PDB entry 9FUM | X-ray diffraction, 2.45 A resolution | chains A and B of the 4 polymer chains in the assembly

# Chain A (and B)
Protein: 14-3-3 protein zeta/delta
From: Homo sapiens
Notes: chain B of this document is another copy of the same molecule, construct and numbering; everything in this record applies to it too
UniProt: P63104 (1433Z_HUMAN); residues 4-248 here correspond to UniProt positions 1-245 (UniProt number = residue number - 3)
Sequence (248 residues; row label = number of the first residue in the row):
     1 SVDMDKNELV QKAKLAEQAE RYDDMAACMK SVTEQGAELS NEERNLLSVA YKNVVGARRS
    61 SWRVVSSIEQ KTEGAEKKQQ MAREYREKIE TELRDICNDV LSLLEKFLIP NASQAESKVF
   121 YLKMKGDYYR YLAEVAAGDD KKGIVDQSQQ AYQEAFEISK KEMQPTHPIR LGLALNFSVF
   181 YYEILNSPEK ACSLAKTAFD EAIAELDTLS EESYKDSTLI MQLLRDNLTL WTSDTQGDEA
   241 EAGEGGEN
Disordered / not traced: 1-3, 234-248 (chain B: 1-3, 208-216, 234-248)
Differences from the reference sequence: expression tag (1-3)
Bound ions: Cd2+ site 1: Glu8 (shared with Asp146(B) of chain B); Cd2+ site 2: Glu73, Glu76, Gln79, Glu105; Cd2+ site 3: Glu84, Glu87, Glu154
From the paper describing this entry:
  - self-association interface (contacts with another copy of this molecule): Ala19, Arg21, Asp24, Ser61, Lys77, Tyr85, Lys88, Glu92

# Chain A / chain B interface
Residue-residue contacts (33; chain A residue first):
  Glu8(A) - Lys77(B)  salt bridge
  Glu8(A) - Met81(B)
  Gln11(A) - Lys78(B)
  Lys12(A) - Tyr85(B)
  Leu15(A) - Ile68(B)  hydrophobic
  Leu15(A) - Met81(B)
  Leu15(A) - Ala82(B)  hydrophobic
  Ala16(A) - Tyr85(B)
  Gln18(A) - Val64(B)
  Gln18(A) - Ile68(B)
  Ala19(A) - Ser61(B)  hydrogen bond (backbone-side chain)
  Ala19(A) - Val65(B)  hydrophobic
  Arg21(A) - Ser61(B)
  Arg21(A) - Tyr85(B)  hydrogen bond
  Arg21(A) - Glu92(B)  salt bridge
  Asp24(A) - Tyr85(B)  hydrogen bond
  Asp24(A) - Lys88(B)  salt bridge
  Ser61(A) - Ala19(B)  hydrogen bond (side chain-backbone)
  Ser61(A) - Arg21(B)
  Val64(A) - Gln18(B)
  Val65(A) - Ala19(B)  hydrophobic
  Ile68(A) - Leu15(B)  hydrophobic
  Lys78(A) - Gln11(B)
  Met81(A) - Glu8(B)
  Ala82(A) - Leu15(B)  hydrophobic
  Tyr85(A) - Lys12(B)
  Tyr85(A) - Leu15(B)
  Tyr85(A) - Ala16(B)
  Tyr85(A) - Arg21(B)  hydrogen bond
  Tyr85(A) - Asp24(B)  hydrogen bond
  Lys88(A) - Asp24(B)  salt bridge
  Ile89(A) - Arg21(B)
  Glu92(A) - Arg21(B)  salt bridge
Interface residues without a listed pair, chain A (22 interface residues in all): Arg58, Gln80
Interface residues without a listed pair, chain B (22 interface residues in all): Arg58, Ile89

# In short
Chain A and chain B each contribute 22 residues to their interface; the contacts include 6 hydrogen bonds and
5 salt bridges. Among the polar pairs are Glu8(A)-Lys77(B), Arg21(A)-Glu92(B) and Asp24(A)-Lys88(B). Glu73(A),
Glu76(A), Gln79(A) and Glu105(A) form the Cd2+ site 2. The paper reports a self-association interface
involving Ala19(A), Arg21(A) and Asp24(A) among others.
Both chains are 14-3-3 protein zeta/delta (Homo sapiens). Entry 9FUM (Dimeric 14-3-3 zeta in complex with
MAP2c peptide containing pS435) was determined by X-ray diffraction (same publication as 9FVL).
